Entry 2ZA6 (X-ray diffraction, 1.75 A resolution); this record covers chain A.

# Chain A
Molecule: Ferritin light chain
Source organism: Equus caballus
UniProt: P02791 (FRIL_HORSE); residue numbers follow UniProt; this construct covers 1-175
Amino-acid sequence (175 residues; each row starts with the number of its first residue):
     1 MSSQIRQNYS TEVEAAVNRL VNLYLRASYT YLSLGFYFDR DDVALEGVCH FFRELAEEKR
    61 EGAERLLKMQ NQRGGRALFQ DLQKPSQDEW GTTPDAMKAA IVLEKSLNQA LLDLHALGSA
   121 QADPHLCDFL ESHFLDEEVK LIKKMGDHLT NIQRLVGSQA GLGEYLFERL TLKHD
Unresolved in the structure: 1, 173-175
UniProt features mapped onto this chain:
  - region: Glu-54 to Glu-61 (Catalytic site for iron oxidation)
  - binding site (Fe cation): Glu-54, Glu-57, Glu-58, Glu-61, Glu-64
  - modified residue: Ser-2 (N-acetylserine)
Ion coordination: Cd2+ site 1: Asp-39, Glu-46; Cd2+ site 2: Glu-46, His-50

# In short
Asp-39 and Glu-46 form the Cd2+ site 1. The Cd2+ site 2 is built by Glu-46 and His-50. UniProt lists 5 Fe
cation-binding residues.
Chain A is Ferritin light chain (Equus caballus); the structure, recombinant horse L-chain apoferritin, was
determined by X-ray diffraction together with 2ZA7 and 2ZA8 from the same study.
